2GU4 - chain A; structure by X-ray diffraction, 1.80 A resolution.

== Chain A ==
Name: Methionine aminopeptidase
Source organism: Escherichia coli
Notes: EC 3.4.11.18
UniProtKB: P0AE18 (AMPM_ECOLI); residues 2-264 here = UniProt positions 2-264
Amino-acid sequence (263 residues; each row starts with the number of its first residue):
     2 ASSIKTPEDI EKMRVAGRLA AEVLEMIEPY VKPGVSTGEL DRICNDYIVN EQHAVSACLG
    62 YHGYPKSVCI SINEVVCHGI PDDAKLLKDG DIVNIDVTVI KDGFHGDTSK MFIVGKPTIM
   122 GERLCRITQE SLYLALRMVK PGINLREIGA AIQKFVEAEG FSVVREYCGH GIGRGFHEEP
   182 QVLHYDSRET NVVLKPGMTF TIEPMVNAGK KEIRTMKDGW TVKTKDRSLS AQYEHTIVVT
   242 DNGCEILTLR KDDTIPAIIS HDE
Unresolved in the structure: 2-3
Sequence notes: engineered mutation Ser3 (Ile in P0AE18)
Bound ions: Na+: Asn74, Val76, Ser231; Mn2+ site 1: Asp97, Asp108, Glu235 (together with (1-amino-pentyl)-phosphonic acid); Mn2+ site 2: Asp108, His171, Glu204, Glu235 (together with (1-amino-pentyl)-phosphonic acid)
Residues lining bound ligands: (1-amino-pentyl)-phosphonic acid (NLP): Cys59, Tyr62, Tyr65, Cys70, His79, Asp97, Thr99, Asp108, His171, Phe177, His178, Glu204, Trp221, Glu235
Swiss-Prot annotation at these positions:
  - binding site (substrate): His79, Thr99, His178
  - binding site (a divalent metal cation): Asp97, Asp108, His171, Glu204, Glu235
  - mutagenesis: His79 (H79A: Reduces activity 100000-fold for the Co(2+)-complexed enzyme, but only 2.6-fold for the Mn(2+)-complexed enzyme), Asp97 (D97A/E/N: Reduces activity 50- to 580-fold depending on the metal ion bound. Binds only one equivalent of the divalent metal cation with affinities identical to the wild-type enzyme), His178 (H178A: Reduces activity 9000-fold for the Co(2+)-complexed enzyme. Binds only one equivalent of the divalent metal cation with affinities identical to the wild-type enzyme)
Reported in the primary citation:
  - catalytic residues: His79, Asp97, Asp108, His178, Glu204 (proposed by the authors, not directly observed)
  - mutagenesis - H79A, D97A: decreased catalytic activity (citing earlier work)

== Overview ==
Chain A binds (1-amino-pentyl)-phosphonic acid. The Na+ site is built by Asn74, Val76 and Ser231. Asp97,
Asp108 and Glu235 form the Mn2+ site 1. From UniProt: 3 substrate-binding residues, 5 divalent metal
cation-binding residues and 3 mutagenesis sites. The paper reports catalytic residues His79, Asp97 and Asp108
among others; H79A and D97A reduce catalytic activity.
Chain A is Methionine aminopeptidase (Escherichia coli); the structure, E. coli methionine aminopeptidase in
complex with NleP, 1: 0.5, di-metalated, was determined by X-ray diffraction, deposited together with 2GTX,
2GU5, 2GU6 and 2GU7.
